8ECZ - chains L and H; structure by X-ray diffraction, 2.82 A resolution.

Chain L:
Molecule: 4C1 Fab light chain
Source organism: Bos taurus
Reference sequence: P0DOY2 (IGLC2_HUMAN); residues 122-212 here correspond to UniProt positions 16-106 (UniProt number = residue number - 106)
Sequence (216 residues; each row starts with the number of its first residue; note: 1 number in that range is skipped by the numbering (no residue carries it; nothing is unmodelled there); a row labelled like 27A-27B holds insertion residues (27A, then the next letters in order)):
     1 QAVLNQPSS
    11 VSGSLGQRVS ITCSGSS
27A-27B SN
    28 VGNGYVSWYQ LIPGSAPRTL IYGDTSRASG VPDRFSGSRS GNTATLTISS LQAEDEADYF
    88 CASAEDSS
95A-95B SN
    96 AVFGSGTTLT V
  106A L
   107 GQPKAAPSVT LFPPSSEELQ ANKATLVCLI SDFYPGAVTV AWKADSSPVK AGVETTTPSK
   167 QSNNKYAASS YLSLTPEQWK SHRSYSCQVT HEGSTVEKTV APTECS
Unresolved in the structure: 1-2
Disulfides: Cys23-Cys88, Cys134-Cys193

Chain H:
Molecule: 4C1 Fab heavy chain
Source organism: Bos taurus
Reference sequence: P0DOX5 (IGG1_HUMAN); residues 173-279 here correspond to UniProt positions 116-222 (UniProt number = residue number - 57)
Sequence (272 residues; numbered 1 to 279 plus 3 insertion-coded residues; 10 numbers in that range are skipped by the numbering (no residue carries them; nothing is unmodelled there); the number before each row is that of its first residue; a row labelled like 82A-82C holds insertion residues (82A, then the next letters in order)):
     1 QVQLRESGPS LVKPSQTLSL TCTASGFSLS DKAVGWVRQA PGKPLEWLGS IDTAENTGYN
    61 PGLKSRLSIT KDNSKSQVSL SV
82A-82C SSV
    83 TTEDSATYYC ATVHQKTRKE KNCPDGYIYS SNTASGYDCG VWICRRVGSA FCSRTGDYTS
   143 PSEFDIYEFY VEGWGQGLLV
   173 TVSSASTKGP SVFPLAPSSK STSGGTAALG CLVKDYFPEP VTVSWNSGAL TSGVHTFPAV
   233 LQSSGLYSLS SVVTVPSSSL GTQTYICNVN HKPSNTKVDK KVEPKSC
Unresolved in the structure: 113-123
Disulfides: Cys22-Cys92, Cys105-Cys126, Cys203-Cys259

How chain L and chain H interact:
Contacting residue pairs (75; chain L residue first):
  Asn30(L) - Asp147(H)
  Asn30(L) - Ile148(H)
  Tyr32(L) - Glu150(H)
  Tyr32(L) - Phe151(H)
  Tyr32(L) - Tyr152(H)
  Ser34(L) - Phe151(H)
  Tyr36(L) - Tyr152(H)
  Tyr36(L) - Val153(H)  hydrogen bond (side chain-backbone)
  Leu38(L) - Gln39(H)
  Ala43(L) - Gly157(H)
  Ala43(L) - Gln158(H)
  Pro44(L) - Tyr91(H)
  Pro44(L) - Trp156(H)
  Thr46(L) - Val153(H)  hydrogen bond (side chain-backbone)
  Thr46(L) - Glu154(H)
  Tyr49(L) - Tyr152(H)  hydrophobic
  Phe87(L) - Pro44(H)  hydrophobic
  Phe87(L) - Leu45(H)
  Ala91(L) - Tyr149(H)
  Ala91(L) - Phe151(H)  hydrophobic
  Asp93(L) - Tyr149(H)
  Ser94(L) - Tyr149(H)
  Ser95(L) - Gln97(H)
  Ser95(L) - Lys98(H)  hydrogen bond (side chain-backbone)
  Ser95(L) - Thr99(H)  hydrogen bond
  Ser95(L) - Tyr149(H)
  Ser95(L) - Glu150(H)
  Ser95(L) - Phe151(H)
  Ser95A(L) - Trp47(H)  hydrogen bond (backbone-side chain)
  Ser95A(L) - Ser50(H)
  Ser95A(L) - Gly58(H)
  Ser95A(L) - Gln97(H)
  Asn95B(L) - Pro61(H)
  Ala96(L) - Trp47(H)
  Ala96(L) - Phe151(H)  hydrophobic
  Phe98(L) - Leu45(H)
  Phe98(L) - Trp47(H)  hydrophobic
  Gly99(L) - Pro44(H)
  Phe118(L) - Leu187(H)
  Phe118(L) - Ala188(H)
  Phe118(L) - Ala200(H)
  Pro119(L) - Lys277(H)
  Ser121(L) - Phe185(H)
  Ser121(L) - Pro186(H)
  Glu123(L) - Val184(H)
  Glu123(L) - Phe185(H)
  Glu123(L) - Pro186(H)
  Glu123(L) - Lys272(H)  salt bridge
  Glu124(L) - Phe185(H)
  Lys129(L) - Asp207(H)  salt bridge
  Thr131(L) - Leu204(H)
  Thr131(L) - Lys206(H)  hydrogen bond
  Val133(L) - Ser242(H)
  Leu135(L) - Phe229(H)  hydrophobic
  Leu135(L) - Val244(H)  hydrophobic
  Glu160(L) - Gln234(H)
  Thr162(L) - Pro230(H)
  Thr162(L) - Val232(H)
  Ser165(L) - Pro230(H)
  Lys166(L) - His227(H)
  Gln167(L) - His227(H)
  Ala173(L) - His227(H)
  Ala173(L) - Phe229(H)  hydrophobic
  Ala174(L) - Phe229(H)
  Ser175(L) - Phe229(H)
  Tyr177(L) - Leu204(H)  hydrophobic
  Tyr177(L) - Val232(H)  hydrophobic
  Tyr177(L) - Leu241(H)
  Tyr177(L) - Ser242(H)  hydrogen bond
  Ser179(L) - Lys206(H)  hydrogen bond
  Ser179(L) - Gln234(H)
  Glu210(L) - Lys192(H)  salt bridge
  Cys211(L) - Lys277(H)
  Cys211(L) - Cys279(H)  disulfide
  Ser212(L) - Ser190(H)  hydrogen bond (backbone-side chain)
Interface residues without a listed pair, chain L (48 interface residues in all): Gly31, Arg45, Ser100, Thr116, Ile136, Ser137, Thr161
Interface residues without a listed pair, chain H (51 interface residues in all): Val37, Glu46, Asn60, His96, Ser183, Pro189, Leu201
Cross-chain cystine bridges: Cys211(L)-Cys279(H)

Overview:
48 residues of chain L face 51 of chain H across their interface, with 1 disulfide bond, 9 hydrogen bonds and
3 salt bridges. Polar contacts include Glu123(L)-Lys272(H), Lys129(L)-Asp207(H) and Glu210(L)-Lys192(H).
Here chain L is 4C1 Fab light chain and chain H is 4C1 Fab heavy chain, both from Bos taurus. Entry 8ECZ
(Bovine Fab 4C1) was determined by X-ray diffraction together with 8ECQ, 8ECV, 8ED1 and 8EDF from the same
study.
